PDB entry 3J1W | electron microscopy, 11.70 A resolution (very low resolution: no residue pairs are listed; an interface is given only as per-side residue counts) | chains A and B of the 24 polymer chains in the assembly

[Chain A (and B)]
Molecule: Protein PrgH
Organism: Salmonella enterica subsp. enterica serovar Typhimurium
Notes: chain B of this document is another copy of the same molecule, construct and numbering; everything in this record applies to it too
Reference sequence: P41783 (PRGH_SALTY); residue numbers follow UniProt; this construct covers 14-119
Sequence (106 residues; each row starts with the number of its first residue):
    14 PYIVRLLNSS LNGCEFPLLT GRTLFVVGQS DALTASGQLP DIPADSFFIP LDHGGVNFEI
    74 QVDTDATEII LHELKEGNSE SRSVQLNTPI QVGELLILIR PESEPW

[Interface between chain A and chain B]
At this resolution (12 A) residue pairs are not listed: 8 residues of chain A and 10 of chain B lie at the interface.

[In short]
8 residues of chain A and 10 residues of chain B are in contact.
Chain A and chain B are both Protein PrgH (Salmonella enterica subsp. enterica serovar Typhimurium); the
structure, A refined model of the prototypical Salmonella typhimurium T3SS basal body reveals the molecular
basis for ..., was determined by electron microscopy (same publication as 3J1V, 3J1X, 4G2S, 4G08 and 4G1I).
